4PS1 - chains A and E; structure by X-ray diffraction, 1.73 A resolution.

[Chain A]
Name: Caspase-8
From: Homo sapiens
Notes: EC 3.4.22.61
UniProtKB: Q14790 (CASP8_HUMAN); numbering as in UniProt (aligned over 217-479)
Chain sequence (275 residues; row label = number of the first residue in the row):
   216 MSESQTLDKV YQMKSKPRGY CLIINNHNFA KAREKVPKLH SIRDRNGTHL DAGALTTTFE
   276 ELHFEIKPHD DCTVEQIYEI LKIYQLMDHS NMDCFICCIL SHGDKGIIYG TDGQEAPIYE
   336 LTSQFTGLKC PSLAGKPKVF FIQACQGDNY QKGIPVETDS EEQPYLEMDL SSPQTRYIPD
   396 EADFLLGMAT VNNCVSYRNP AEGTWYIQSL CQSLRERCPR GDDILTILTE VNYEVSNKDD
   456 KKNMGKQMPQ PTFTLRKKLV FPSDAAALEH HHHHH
Unresolved in the structure: 216-221, 372-389, 478-490
Sequence notes: expression tag (216, 480-490)
Swiss-Prot annotation at these positions:
  - active site: His317, Cys360
  - site (Cleavage): Asp374, Ser375, Asp384, Leu385
  - modified residue: Lys224 (N6-acetyllysine), Tyr334 (Phosphotyrosine), Tyr380 (Phosphotyrosine), Ser387 (Phosphoserine), Arg413 (Microbial infection: ADP-riboxanated arginine)
  - natural variant: Arg248 (R248W: In CASP8D), Asp285 (D285H: Associated with protection against breast cancer)
  - mutagenesis: Cys360 (C360A: Does not affect localization to lamellipodia of migrating cells. Prevents DISC-mediated processing of CASP8; C360S: Abolishes interaction with UBR2), Tyr380 (Y380E: Phosphomimetic mutant which does not affect interaction with PIK3R1 or DISC-mediated processing; Y380F: Abolishes phosphorylation at this site ...), Ser387 (S387A: Impaired CDK1-mediated phosphorylation and enhanced apoptosis), Arg413 (R413A: Abolished ADP-riboxanation by C.violaceum CopC)
What the authors report for this chain:
  - specificity-determining residues: Val410, Tyr412

[Chain E]
Name: (Bal)lq(hyp)(1u8) peptide
Chain sequence (5 residues; each row starts with the number of its first residue):
   401 XLQPX
Modified residues: BAL (beta-alanine) at position 401; Pro404 (4-hydroxyproline; HYP); 1U8 ((3S)-3-amino-5-[(2,6-dimethylbenzoyl)oxy]-4-oxopentanoic acid) at position 405

[Chain A / chain E interface]
Contacting residue pairs (25; chain A residue first):
  Arg258(A) with Gln403(E), hydrogen bond; Pro404(E)
  Arg260(A) with 1U8_405(E)
  Ser316(A) with 1U8_405(E)
  His317(A) with Pro404(E); 1U8_405(E)
  Gly318(A) with 1U8_405(E), hydrogen bond (backbone-backbone)
  Gln358(A) with 1U8_405(E)
  Ala359(A) with 1U8_405(E)
  Cys360(A) with Pro404(E); 1U8_405(E), hydrogen bond (backbone-backbone)
  Tyr365(A) with Pro404(E)
  Ser411(A) with Pro404(E); 1U8_405(E), hydrogen bond (backbone-backbone)
  Tyr412(A) with Leu402(E), hydrophobic; Gln403(E)
  Arg413(A) with Leu402(E); Gln403(E), hydrogen bond; Pro404(E), hydrogen bond (side chain-backbone); 1U8_405(E)
  Pro415(A) with BAL_401(E); Gln403(E)
  Thr419(A) with 1U8_405(E)
  Trp420(A) with Leu402(E)
  Asp455(A) with Leu402(E)
Other interface residues (no listed pair), chain A (20 interface residues in all): Asp259, Val410, Asn414, Asp454
The authors on this interface:
  - interface residues, chain A: Val410(A), Tyr412(A)

[Overview]
The interface between chain A and chain E involves 20 residues on one side and 5 on the other, with 6 hydrogen
bonds. Among the polar pairs are Arg258(A)-Gln403(E), Arg413(A)-Gln403(E) and Arg413(A)-Pro404(E). From the
paper: interface residues Val410(A) and Tyr412(A); specificity determinants Val410(A) and Tyr412(A).
Chain A is Caspase-8 (Homo sapiens) and chain E is (Bal)lq(hyp)(1u8) peptide; the structure, Caspase-8
specific unnatural amino acid peptides, was determined by X-ray diffraction, deposited together with 4PRY,
4PRZ and 4PS0.
